Entry 2CM6 (X-ray diffraction, 1.85 A resolution); this record covers chain A.

== Chain A ==
Name: Rabphilin-3A
From: Rattus norvegicus
Notes: fragment: c2b domain and linker, residues 519-684
UniProt: P47709 (RP3A_RAT); residues 519-684 here = UniProt positions 519-684
Chain sequence (166 residues; numbered 519 to 684; the number before each row is that of its first residue):
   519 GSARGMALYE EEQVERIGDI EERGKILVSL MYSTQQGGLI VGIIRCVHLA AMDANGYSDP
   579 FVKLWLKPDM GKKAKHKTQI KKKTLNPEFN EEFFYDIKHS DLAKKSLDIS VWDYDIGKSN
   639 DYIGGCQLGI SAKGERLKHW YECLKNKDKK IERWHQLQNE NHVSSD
Disordered / not traced: 519-523, 536-538, 587-589, 679-684
Metal / ion sites: Ca2+ site 1: Glu-530, Met-570, Asp-571, Asp-631, Asp-633, Asp-639; Ca2+ site 2: Asp-571, Asp-577, Asp-631, Tyr-632, Asp-633
Curated features (UniProtKB/Swiss-Prot):
  - binding site (Ca(2+)): Glu-529, Asp-571, Asp-577, Asp-631, Tyr-632, Asp-633, Asp-639
  - modified residue (Phosphoserine): Ser-682, Ser-683
What the authors report for this chain:
  - Ca2+ coordination: Glu-530, Met-570, Asp-571, Asp-577, Asp-631, Tyr-632, Asp-633, Asp-639
  - contacts within the chain: Glu-529/Ala-572 (backbone contact), Glu-530/Ile-634 (hydrogen bond), Glu-530/Gly-635, Asp-633/Lys-636 (hydrogen bond), Lys-636/Asp-639 (hydrogen bond)
  - mutagenesis - E528A/E529A/E530A, E529A/E530A (10-fold): decreased binding to Ca2+

== Summary ==
Glu-530, Met-570, Asp-571, Asp-631, Asp-633 and Asp-639 coordinate Ca2+ site 1. Asp-571, Asp-577, Asp-631,
Tyr-632 and Asp-633 form the Ca2+ site 2. Curated annotation (UniProt) lists 7 Ca2+-binding residues. The
paper reports that E528A/E529A/E530A and E529A/E530A reduce binding to Ca2+; Ca2+ coordination by Glu-530,
Met-570 and Asp-571 among others.
Chain A is Rabphilin-3A (Rattus norvegicus); the structure, crystal structure of the C2B domain of
rabphilin3A, was determined by X-ray diffraction (same publication as 2CM5).
